2C13 - chains A and B; structure by X-ray diffraction, 2.15 A resolution.

[Chain A (and B)]
Protein: Delta-aminolevulinic acid dehydratase
Organism: Pseudomonas aeruginosa
Notes: EC 4.2.1.24; chain B of this document is another copy of the same molecule, construct and numbering; everything in this record applies to it too
UniProtKB: Q59643 (HEM2_PSEAE); numbering as in UniProt (aligned over 1-337)
Sequence (337 residues; each row starts with the number of its first residue):
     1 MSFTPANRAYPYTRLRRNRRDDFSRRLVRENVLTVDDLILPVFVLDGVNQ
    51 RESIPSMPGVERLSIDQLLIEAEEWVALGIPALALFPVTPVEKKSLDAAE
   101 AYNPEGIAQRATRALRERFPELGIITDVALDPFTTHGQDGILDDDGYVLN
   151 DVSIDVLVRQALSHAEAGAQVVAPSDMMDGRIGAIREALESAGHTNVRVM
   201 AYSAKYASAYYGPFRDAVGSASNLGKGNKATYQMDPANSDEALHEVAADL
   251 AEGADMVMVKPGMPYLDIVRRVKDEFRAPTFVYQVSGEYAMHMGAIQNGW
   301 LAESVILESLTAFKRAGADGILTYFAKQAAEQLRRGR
Disordered / not traced: 1-2, 337 (chain B: 1, 223-226, 337)
Sequence notes: engineered mutation Val-199 (Ile in Q59643)
Modified / non-standard residues: Lys-205 ((E)-n~6~-[3-carboxy-1-(hydroxymethyl)propylidene]-L-lysine; FHL); Lys-260 ((E)-n~6~-[3-carboxy-1-(hydroxymethyl)propylidene]-L-lysine; FHL)
Ion coordination: K+ site 1: Arg-26, Leu-27 (shared with Asp-36(B), Asp-37(B), Asp-319(B) of chain B); K+ site 2: Asp-36, Asp-37, Asp-319 (shared with Arg-26(B), Leu-27(B) of chain B); Mg2+ near Glu-245 (its only coordinating residue here)
Curated features (UniProtKB/Swiss-Prot):
  - binding site (5-aminolevulinate): Arg-215, Lys-229, Ser-286, Tyr-324
  - binding site (Mg(2+)): Glu-245

[Interface between chain A and chain B]
Residue-residue contacts - 165 pairs, chain A then chain B:
  Phe-3(A) / Leu-243(B)  hydrophobic
  Phe-3(A) / His-244(B)
  Phe-3(A) / Glu-275(B)  hydrogen bond (backbone-side chain)
  Phe-3(A) / Phe-276(B)  hydrophobic
  Pro-5(A) / Ala-247(B)  hydrophobic
  Arg-8(A) / His-244(B)  hydrogen bond
  Tyr-10(A) / Asp-151(B)  hydrogen bond
  Tyr-10(A) / Asp-179(B)
  Tyr-10(A) / Gly-180(B)
  Tyr-10(A) / Glu-252(B)
  Arg-14(A) / Asn-150(B)
  Arg-14(A) / Asp-151(B)  salt bridge
  Arg-14(A) / Asp-179(B)
  Leu-15(A) / Asp-179(B)  hydrogen bond (backbone-side chain)
  Leu-15(A) / His-244(B)
  Leu-15(A) / Glu-245(B)
  Arg-16(A) / Tyr-147(B)  hydrogen bond
  Arg-16(A) / Val-148(B)  hydrogen bond (side chain-backbone)
  Arg-16(A) / Asn-150(B)  hydrogen bond
  Arg-16(A) / Met-177(B)
  Arg-16(A) / Met-178(B)  hydrogen bond
  Arg-16(A) / Asp-179(B)  hydrogen bond (backbone-side chain)
  Arg-16(A) / Thr-231(B)  hydrogen bond (side chain-backbone)
  Arg-16(A) / Tyr-232(B)
  Arg-19(A) / Met-177(B)
  Arg-19(A) / Ala-230(B)
  Arg-19(A) / Thr-231(B)
  Arg-19(A) / Tyr-232(B)  hydrogen bond (side chain-backbone)
  Arg-19(A) / Gln-233(B)
  Arg-19(A) / Met-234(B)
  Arg-19(A) / Glu-241(B)  salt bridge
  Arg-19(A) / Glu-245(B)  salt bridge
  Arg-20(A) / Tyr-147(B)
  Arg-20(A) / Thr-231(B)
  Arg-25(A) / Ala-230(B)
  Arg-25(A) / Thr-231(B)
  Arg-29(A) / Asp-235(B)  salt bridge
  Arg-29(A) / Ala-237(B)
  Arg-29(A) / Asn-238(B)
  Glu-30(A) / Ala-237(B)
  Glu-30(A) / Asn-238(B)  hydrogen bond (backbone-side chain)
  Glu-30(A) / Ser-239(B)  hydrogen bond (side chain-backbone)
  Glu-30(A) / Asp-240(B)  hydrogen bond (side chain-backbone)
  Glu-30(A) / Glu-241(B)  hydrogen bond (side chain-backbone)
  Asn-31(A) / Ala-237(B)  hydrogen bond (side chain-backbone)
  Pro-55(A) / Trp-300(B)
  Ser-56(A) / Trp-300(B)
  Pro-58(A) / Trp-300(B)  hydrophobic
  Tyr-147(A) / Arg-16(B)  hydrogen bond
  Tyr-147(A) / Arg-20(B)
  Val-148(A) / Arg-16(B)  hydrogen bond (backbone-side chain)
  Asn-150(A) / Arg-14(B)
  Asn-150(A) / Arg-16(B)  hydrogen bond
  Asp-151(A) / Tyr-10(B)  hydrogen bond
  Asp-151(A) / Arg-14(B)  salt bridge
  Met-177(A) / Arg-16(B)
  Met-178(A) / Arg-16(B)
  Asp-179(A) / Tyr-10(B)
  Asp-179(A) / Arg-14(B)
  Asp-179(A) / Leu-15(B)  hydrogen bond (side chain-backbone)
  Asp-179(A) / Arg-16(B)  hydrogen bond (side chain-backbone)
  Gly-180(A) / Tyr-10(B)
  Ser-208(A) / Glu-308(B)  hydrogen bond
  Ala-209(A) / Ser-304(B)
  Ala-209(A) / Val-305(B)
  Ala-209(A) / Glu-308(B)  hydrogen bond (backbone-side chain)
  Tyr-210(A) / Met-263(B)
  Tyr-210(A) / His-292(B)  hydrogen bond
  Tyr-210(A) / Val-305(B)
  Tyr-210(A) / Glu-308(B)
  Tyr-210(A) / Ser-309(B)
  Pro-213(A) / Trp-300(B)
  Pro-213(A) / Leu-301(B)
  Ala-230(A) / Arg-19(B)
  Ala-230(A) / Arg-25(B)
  Thr-231(A) / Arg-16(B)  hydrogen bond (backbone-side chain)
  Thr-231(A) / Arg-19(B)
  Thr-231(A) / Arg-20(B)
  Tyr-232(A) / Arg-16(B)
  Tyr-232(A) / Arg-19(B)  hydrogen bond (backbone-side chain)
  Gln-233(A) / Arg-19(B)
  Met-234(A) / Arg-19(B)
  Asp-235(A) / Arg-25(B)
  Asp-235(A) / Arg-29(B)  salt bridge
  Pro-236(A) / Arg-315(B)  hydrogen bond (backbone-side chain)
  Ala-237(A) / Arg-29(B)
  Ala-237(A) / Glu-30(B)
  Ala-237(A) / Asn-31(B)  hydrogen bond (backbone-side chain)
  Ala-237(A) / Thr-311(B)
  Ala-237(A) / Arg-315(B)
  Asn-238(A) / Arg-29(B)
  Asn-238(A) / Glu-30(B)  hydrogen bond (side chain-backbone)
  Asn-238(A) / Arg-315(B)
  Ser-239(A) / Glu-30(B)  hydrogen bond (backbone-side chain)
  Ser-239(A) / Arg-315(B)
  Asp-240(A) / Glu-30(B)  hydrogen bond (backbone-side chain)
  Glu-241(A) / Arg-19(B)  salt bridge
  Glu-241(A) / Glu-30(B)  hydrogen bond (backbone-side chain)
  Leu-243(A) / Phe-3(B)  hydrophobic
  His-244(A) / Phe-3(B)
  His-244(A) / Arg-8(B)  hydrogen bond
  His-244(A) / Leu-15(B)
  Glu-245(A) / Leu-15(B)
  Glu-245(A) / Arg-19(B)  salt bridge
  Glu-252(A) / Tyr-10(B)
  Met-263(A) / Tyr-210(B)
  Met-263(A) / Met-263(B)
  Met-263(A) / Pro-264(B)  hydrophobic
  Met-263(A) / Leu-266(B)
  Pro-264(A) / Met-263(B)  hydrophobic
  Pro-264(A) / Leu-266(B)
  Pro-264(A) / Ala-312(B)
  Pro-264(A) / Arg-315(B)  hydrogen bond (backbone-side chain)
  Tyr-265(A) / Leu-266(B)
  Tyr-265(A) / Glu-308(B)  hydrogen bond
  Tyr-265(A) / Arg-315(B)
  Leu-266(A) / Met-263(B)
  Leu-266(A) / Pro-264(B)
  Leu-266(A) / Leu-266(B)  hydrophobic
  Leu-266(A) / Asp-267(B)
  Asp-267(A) / Leu-266(B)
  Asp-267(A) / Arg-270(B)
  Asp-267(A) / Arg-315(B)  salt bridge
  Asp-267(A) / Ala-316(B)
  Ile-268(A) / Arg-315(B)
  Arg-270(A) / Asp-267(B)
  Glu-275(A) / Phe-3(B)
  Phe-276(A) / Phe-3(B)  hydrophobic
  Gly-287(A) / Leu-301(B)
  Ala-290(A) / Trp-300(B)
  Met-291(A) / Met-291(B)
  Met-291(A) / His-292(B)
  Met-291(A) / Ala-295(B)  hydrophobic
  His-292(A) / Tyr-210(B)  hydrogen bond
  His-292(A) / Met-291(B)
  Gly-294(A) / Trp-300(B)
  Ala-295(A) / Met-291(B)  hydrophobic
  Trp-300(A) / Pro-55(B)  hydrogen bond (side chain-backbone)
  Trp-300(A) / Ser-56(B)
  Trp-300(A) / Pro-58(B)  hydrophobic
  Trp-300(A) / Pro-213(B)
  Trp-300(A) / Ala-290(B)
  Leu-301(A) / Ala-209(B)
  Leu-301(A) / Pro-213(B)
  Leu-301(A) / Gly-287(B)
  Leu-301(A) / Met-291(B)  hydrophobic
  Ser-304(A) / Ala-209(B)
  Val-305(A) / Ala-209(B)  hydrophobic
  Val-305(A) / Tyr-210(B)
  Glu-308(A) / Ser-208(B)  hydrogen bond
  Glu-308(A) / Ala-209(B)  hydrogen bond (side chain-backbone)
  Glu-308(A) / Tyr-210(B)
  Glu-308(A) / Tyr-265(B)  hydrogen bond
  Ser-309(A) / Tyr-210(B)
  Thr-311(A) / Ala-237(B)
  Ala-312(A) / Pro-264(B)
  Arg-315(A) / Pro-236(B)  hydrogen bond (side chain-backbone)
  Arg-315(A) / Ala-237(B)
  Arg-315(A) / Asn-238(B)
  Arg-315(A) / Ser-239(B)
  Arg-315(A) / Pro-264(B)  hydrogen bond (side chain-backbone)
  Arg-315(A) / Tyr-265(B)
  Arg-315(A) / Asp-267(B)  salt bridge
  Arg-315(A) / Ile-268(B)
  Ala-316(A) / Asp-267(B)
Also at the interface, not in a pair above, chain A (76 interface residues in all): Thr-4, Val-28, Leu-149, Ile-154, Gly-212, Ala-247, Arg-271
Also at the interface, not in a pair above, chain B (75 interface residues in all): Pro-5, Val-28, Leu-149, Ile-154, Gly-212, Arg-271, Gly-294

[In short]
76 residues of chain A and 75 residues of chain B are in contact, with 43 hydrogen bonds and 10 salt bridges.
Among the polar pairs are Arg-14(A)/Asp-151(B), Arg-19(A)/Glu-241(B) and Arg-19(A)/Glu-245(B). From UniProt: 4
residues binding 5-aminolevulinate and Mg2+-binding residue Glu-245(A) on chain A.
Both chains are Delta-aminolevulinic acid dehydratase (Pseudomonas aeruginosa). Entry 2C13
(5-hydroxy-levulinic acid bound to Porphobilinogen synthase from Pseudomonas aeruginosa) was determined by
X-ray diffraction together with 2C14, 2C15, 2C16, 2C18 and 2C19 from the same study.
